PDB entry 5BPD | X-ray diffraction, 2.40 A resolution | chains B and F of the 6 polymer chains in the assembly

Chain B:
Name: TrmBL2
Organism: Pyrococcus furiosus
Reference sequence: Q8U3H1 (TMBL2_PYRFU); residue numbers follow UniProt; this construct covers 1-264
Chain sequence (264 residues; each row starts with the number of its first residue):
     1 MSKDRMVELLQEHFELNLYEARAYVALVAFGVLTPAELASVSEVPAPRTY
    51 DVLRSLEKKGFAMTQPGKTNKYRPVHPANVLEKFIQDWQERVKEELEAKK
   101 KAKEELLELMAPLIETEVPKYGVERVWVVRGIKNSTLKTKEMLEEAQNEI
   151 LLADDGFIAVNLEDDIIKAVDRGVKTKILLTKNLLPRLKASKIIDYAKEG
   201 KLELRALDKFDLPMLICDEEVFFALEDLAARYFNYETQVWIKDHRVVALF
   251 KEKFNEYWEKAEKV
Not modelled in the structure: 1, 264
UniProt features mapped onto this chain:
  - DNA-binding region: Leu-33 to Arg-54 (H-T-H motif)

Chain F:
Molecule: 21-nt DNA strand
Sequence (21 nucleotides; row label = number of the first residue in the row):
     1 TATATCACTATCGATGATATA

Interface between chain B and chain F:
Residue-residue contacts (12):
  Gln-11(B) / DG16(F)  phosphate contact
  Asn-17(B) / DG16(F)  phosphate contact
  Leu-18(B) / DG16(F)  hydrogen bond to the phosphate
  Leu-18(B) / DA17(F)  phosphate contact
  Tyr-19(B) / DG16(F)  sugar contact
  Tyr-19(B) / DA17(F)  hydrogen bond to the phosphate
  Pro-45(B) / DT18(F)  base contact
  Pro-47(B) / DT18(F)  base contact
  Pro-47(B) / DA19(F)  base contact
  Arg-48(B) / DG16(F)  base contact
  Arg-48(B) / DA17(F)  hydrogen bond to the base
  Arg-48(B) / DT18(F)  base contact

Overview:
The interface between chain B and chain F involves 7 residues on one side and 4 on the other; the contacts
include 3 hydrogen bonds. Polar pairs include Arg-48(B)/DA17(F), Leu-18(B)/DG16(F) and Tyr-19(B)/DA17(F).
Chain B is TrmBL2 (Pyrococcus furiosus) and chain F is a 21-nt DNA strand; the structure, Structure of TrmBL2,
an archaeal chromatin protein, shows a novel mode of DNA binding, was determined by X-ray diffraction (same
publication as 5BOX, 5BPI and 5BQT).
